PDB entry 5ECR | X-ray diffraction, 1.72 A resolution | chains B and C of the 3 polymer chains in the assembly

== Chain B (and C) ==
Protein: Glutathione S-transferase U20
Organism: Arabidopsis thaliana
Notes: EC 2.5.1.18; chain C of this document is another copy of the same molecule, construct and numbering; everything in this record applies to it too
UniProt: Q8L7C9 (GSTUK_ARATH); residue numbers follow UniProt; this construct covers 1-217
Chain sequence (223 residues; numbered -5 to 217; the number before each row is that of its first residue; numbers below 1 keep their minus sign (His-5 is residue -5)):
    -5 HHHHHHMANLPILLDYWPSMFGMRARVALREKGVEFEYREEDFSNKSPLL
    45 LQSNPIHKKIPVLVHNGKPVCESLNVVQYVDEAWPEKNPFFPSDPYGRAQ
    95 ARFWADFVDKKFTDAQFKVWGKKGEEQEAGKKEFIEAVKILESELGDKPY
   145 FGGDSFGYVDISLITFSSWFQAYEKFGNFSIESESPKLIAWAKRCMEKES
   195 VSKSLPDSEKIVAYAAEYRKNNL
Unresolved in the structure: -5 to 3
Sequence notes: expression tag (-5 to 0)
Ligand contacts: glutathione (GSH): Ser13, Phe15, Phe37, Lys53, Ile54, Pro55, Glu66, Ser67
Curated features (UniProtKB/Swiss-Prot):
  - binding site (glutathione): Ser13, Ile54, Ser67

== How chain B and chain C interact ==
Pairs across the interface (37):
  Asn48(B) with Phe97(C)
  Ile50(B) with Ile134(C), hydrophobic
  His51(B) with Phe101(C)
  Lys53(B) with Phe97(C)
  His59(B) with Tyr90(C)
  Asn60(B) with Tyr90(C)
  Lys62(B) with Tyr90(C); Gln94(C)
  Val64(B) with Ala93(C), hydrophobic
  Cys65(B) with Phe97(C), hydrophobic
  Glu66(B) with Phe97(C); Asp100(C); Phe101(C)
  Asn69(B) with Ala93(C), hydrogen bond (side chain-backbone); Arg96(C), hydrogen bond; Phe97(C)
  Gln72(B) with Arg96(C)
  Tyr73(B) with Pro89(C); Tyr90(C); Ala93(C), hydrophobic; Arg96(C)
  Glu76(B) with Pro89(C); Arg92(C), salt bridge; Arg96(C), salt bridge
  Pro89(B) with Glu76(C)
  Tyr90(B) with Lys62(C)
  Arg92(B) with Glu76(C), salt bridge
  Ala93(B) with Tyr73(C), hydrogen bond (backbone-side chain)
  Arg96(B) with Asn69(C), hydrogen bond; Gln72(C), hydrogen bond; Tyr73(C); Glu76(C), salt bridge
  Phe97(B) with Asn48(C); Cys65(C), hydrophobic; Glu66(C); Asn69(C)
  Asp100(B) with Glu66(C)
Also at the interface, not in a pair above, chain B (23 interface residues in all): Ala77, Ile134
Also at the interface, not in a pair above, chain C (20 interface residues in all): Ile50, His51

== Summary ==
23 residues of chain B and 20 residues of chain C are in contact, with 5 hydrogen bonds and 4 salt bridges.
Polar contacts include Glu76(B)-Arg92(C), Glu76(B)-Arg96(C) and Asn69(B)-Ala93(C). Bound to chain B:
glutathione. Curated annotation (UniProt) lists 3 glutathione-binding residues on chain B.
Both chains are Glutathione S-transferase U20 (Arabidopsis thaliana). Entry 5ECR (Crystal Structure of
FIN219-FIP1 complex with JA, VAL and Mg) was determined by X-ray diffraction (same publication as 5ECH, 5ECI,
5ECK, 5ECL, 5ECM, 5ECN and 4 further entries).
